Entry 6REF (electron microscopy, 3.30 A resolution); this record covers chains R and S of the 31 polymer chains in the assembly.

# Chain R
Protein: Mitochondrial ATP synthase subunit delta
Organism: Polytomella sp. Pringsheim 198.80
Reference sequence: D7P7X6 (D7P7X6_9CHLO); residues 1-199 here = UniProt positions 1-199
Chain sequence (199 residues; numbered 1 to 199; the number before each row is that of its first residue):
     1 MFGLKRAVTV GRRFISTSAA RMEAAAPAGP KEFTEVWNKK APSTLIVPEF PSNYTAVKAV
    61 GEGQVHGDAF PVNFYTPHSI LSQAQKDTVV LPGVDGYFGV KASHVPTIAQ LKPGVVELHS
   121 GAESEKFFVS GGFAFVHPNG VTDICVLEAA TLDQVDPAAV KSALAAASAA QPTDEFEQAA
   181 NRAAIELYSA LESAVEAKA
Not modelled in the structure: 1-22

# Chain S
Protein: ATP synthase gamma chain, mitochondrial
Organism: Polytomella sp. Pringsheim 198.80
Reference sequence: Q4LDE7 (Q4LDE7_9CHLO); residue numbers follow UniProt; this construct covers 1-317
Chain sequence (317 residues; row label = number of the first residue in the row):
     1 MALRKAVLSL GLSQGVAAEA VLGSGMFNAV QHESVRYASN QAVKQRIRAI KNIGKITKAM
    61 KMVAASKMKN AQIAVEQSRG LVDPFVRLFG DFPAVNSNKS VVVAVTSDKG LCGGLNSNIT
   121 KYTRATLATT ESEGKDVVVV SIGDKGRSQL TRIESQRYQL AIADTYKVRV TFGQASLIVE
   181 ELIKHNPQSY QILFNKFRSA ISFKPTVATI LSPDLLEKQL EDVTGNSLDA YDIEASHERS
   241 DVLRDLTEFH LGVTLYNAML ENNCSEHASR MSAMENSTKS AGEMLGKLTL DYNRKRQATI
   301 TTELIEIIAG ASALMDE
Not modelled in the structure: 1-38, 316-317

# How chain R and chain S interact
Pairs across the interface (102):
  Glu-23(R) / Asp-222(S)
  Ala-24(R) / Asp-222(S)
  Ala-28(R) / Phe-92(S)
  Ala-28(R) / Ala-94(S)
  Ala-28(R) / Val-95(S)  hydrophobic
  Gly-29(R) / Asp-91(S)
  Gly-29(R) / Pro-93(S)
  Pro-30(R) / Asp-91(S)
  Pro-30(R) / Pro-93(S)
  Glu-32(R) / Ala-94(S)
  Phe-33(R) / Pro-93(S)  hydrophobic
  Phe-33(R) / Ala-94(S)  hydrophobic
  Phe-33(R) / Thr-126(S)
  Phe-33(R) / Thr-129(S)
  Phe-33(R) / Thr-130(S)
  Val-36(R) / Thr-129(S)
  Trp-37(R) / Ala-125(S)  hydrogen bond (side chain-backbone)
  Trp-37(R) / Thr-126(S)
  Trp-37(R) / Thr-129(S)
  Lys-40(R) / Ala-128(S)
  Lys-40(R) / Thr-129(S)
  Lys-40(R) / Ser-132(S)
  Ala-41(R) / Ala-125(S)
  Leu-45(R) / Lys-121(S)
  Ile-46(R) / Tyr-122(S)  hydrogen bond (backbone-side chain)
  Pro-48(R) / Tyr-122(S)
  Pro-48(R) / Pro-205(S)
  Glu-49(R) / Lys-204(S)
  Glu-49(R) / Pro-205(S)  hydrogen bond (backbone-backbone)
  Glu-49(R) / Thr-206(S)
  Glu-49(R) / Val-207(S)  hydrogen bond (backbone-backbone)
  Phe-50(R) / Asp-91(S)
  Phe-50(R) / Pro-93(S)  hydrophobic
  Phe-50(R) / Thr-206(S)
  Phe-50(R) / Val-207(S)
  Pro-51(R) / Val-86(S)  hydrophobic
  Pro-51(R) / Asp-91(S)
  Pro-51(R) / Val-207(S)
  Ser-52(R) / Asp-91(S)  hydrogen bond (backbone-side chain)
  Tyr-54(R) / Lys-196(S)
  Tyr-54(R) / Arg-198(S)
  Tyr-54(R) / Thr-206(S)  hydrogen bond
  Thr-55(R) / Asp-83(S)
  Thr-55(R) / Val-86(S)
  Val-57(R) / Arg-87(S)  hydrogen bond (backbone-side chain)
  Lys-58(R) / Arg-87(S)
  Ala-59(R) / Arg-87(S)
  Ala-59(R) / Tyr-231(S)
  Asn-73(R) / Arg-87(S)
  Tyr-75(R) / Gly-80(S)
  Tyr-75(R) / Leu-81(S)  hydrophobic
  Tyr-75(R) / Asp-83(S)
  Tyr-75(R) / Pro-84(S)
  Thr-76(R) / Leu-81(S)
  Pro-77(R) / Ser-78(S)
  Pro-77(R) / Leu-81(S)
  Pro-77(R) / Phe-172(S)  hydrophobic
  Pro-77(R) / Tyr-256(S)
  His-78(R) / Gln-77(S)
  Ser-79(R) / Gln-77(S)
  Ile-80(R) / Gln-77(S)  hydrogen bond (backbone-side chain)
  Ile-80(R) / Gly-80(S)
  Gly-93(R) / Glu-234(S)
  Val-94(R) / Glu-234(S)
  Val-94(R) / Ala-235(S)
  Val-94(R) / Ser-236(S)
  Asp-95(R) / Glu-234(S)
  Asp-95(R) / Ala-235(S)
  Phe-98(R) / Glu-234(S)
  Pro-106(R) / Ala-230(S)
  Pro-106(R) / Tyr-231(S)
  Pro-106(R) / Asp-232(S)  hydrogen bond (backbone-backbone)
  Thr-107(R) / Tyr-231(S)
  Thr-107(R) / Asp-232(S)  hydrogen bond (side chain-backbone)
  Thr-107(R) / Glu-234(S)
  Ile-108(R) / Leu-88(S)  hydrophobic
  Ile-108(R) / Tyr-231(S)  hydrophobic
  Ile-108(R) / Asp-232(S)  hydrogen bond (backbone-backbone)
  Ile-108(R) / Ile-233(S)  hydrophobic
  Ile-108(R) / Glu-234(S)  hydrogen bond (backbone-backbone)
  Ile-108(R) / Leu-246(S)  hydrophobic
  Ala-109(R) / Glu-234(S)
  Gln-110(R) / Glu-234(S)
  Gln-110(R) / Ala-235(S)
  Phe-133(R) / Val-242(S)  hydrophobic
  Phe-133(R) / Asp-245(S)
  Phe-133(R) / Leu-246(S)  hydrophobic
  Phe-135(R) / Pro-84(S)  hydrophobic
  Phe-135(R) / Phe-85(S)  hydrophobic
  Phe-135(R) / Leu-88(S)  hydrophobic
  Phe-135(R) / Leu-246(S)  hydrophobic
  Val-136(R) / Tyr-231(S)
  His-137(R) / Arg-87(S)
  His-137(R) / Leu-88(S)
  His-137(R) / Tyr-231(S)
  Pro-138(R) / Tyr-231(S)
  Asp-143(R) / Pro-84(S)
  Asp-143(R) / Arg-87(S)  salt bridge
  Cys-145(R) / Leu-81(S)  hydrophobic
  Cys-145(R) / Pro-84(S)  hydrophobic
  Leu-147(R) / Phe-172(S)  hydrophobic
  Leu-147(R) / Phe-249(S)  hydrophobic
Interface residues without a listed pair, chain R (53 interface residues in all): Ala-26, Pro-42, Val-47, Gly-96, Val-141, Val-146
Interface residues without a listed pair, chain S (51 interface residues in all): Glu-76, Asn-96, Asn-118, Arg-124, Ala-208, Gln-219, Leu-220, Leu-228

# In short
53 residues of chain R and 51 residues of chain S are in contact; the contacts include 12 hydrogen bonds and 1
salt bridge. Polar contacts include Asp-143(R)/Arg-87(S), Trp-37(R)/Ala-125(S) and Ile-46(R)/Tyr-122(S).
Here chain R is Mitochondrial ATP synthase subunit delta and chain S is ATP synthase gamma chain,
mitochondrial, both from Polytomella sp. Pringsheim 198.80. Entry 6REF (Cryo-EM structure of Polytomella F-ATP
synthase, Rotary substate 3B, monomer-masked refinement) was determined by electron microscopy, deposited
together with 6RD4, 6RD5, 6RD6, 6RD7, 6RD8, 6RD9 and 46 further entries.
